Entry 2HE8 (X-ray diffraction, 1.90 A resolution); this record covers chains A and B.

== Chain A (and B) ==
Protein: Aldo-keto reductase family 1, member C21
Source organism: Mus musculus
Notes: chain B of this document is another copy of the same molecule, construct and numbering; everything in this record applies to it too
Reference sequence: Q9CX32 (Q9CX32_MOUSE); residues 1-323 here = UniProt positions 1-323
Chain sequence (323 residues; numbered 1 to 323; the number before each row is that of its first residue):
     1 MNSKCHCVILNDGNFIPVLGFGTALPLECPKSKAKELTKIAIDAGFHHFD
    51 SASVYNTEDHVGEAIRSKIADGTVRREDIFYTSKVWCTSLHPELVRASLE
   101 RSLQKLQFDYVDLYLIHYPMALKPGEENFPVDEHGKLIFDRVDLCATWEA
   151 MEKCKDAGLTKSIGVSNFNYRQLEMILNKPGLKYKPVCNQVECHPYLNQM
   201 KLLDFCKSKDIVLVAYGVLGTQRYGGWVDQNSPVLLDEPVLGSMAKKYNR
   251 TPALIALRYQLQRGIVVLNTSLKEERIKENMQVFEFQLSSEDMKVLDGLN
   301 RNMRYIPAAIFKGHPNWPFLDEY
Not modelled in the structure: 1-4, 222-224 (chain B: 1-4)
Cystine bridges: Cys-5/Cys-7
Glycans and other covalent adducts: beta-mercaptoethanol (BME) linked to Cys-29, Cys-145

== Interface between chain A and chain B ==
Contacting residue pairs - 48 pairs, chain A then chain B:
  Ala-24(A) with Trp-227(B)
  Leu-25(A) with Trp-227(B)
  Pro-26(A) with Gln-230(B)
  Leu-27(A) with Gln-222(B); Gln-230(B), hydrogen bond (backbone-side chain); Asn-231(B)
  Val-54(A) with Trp-227(B)
  Tyr-55(A) with Trp-227(B), hydrophobic
  Tyr-118(A) with Val-228(B)
  Phe-129(A) with Val-228(B); Asn-231(B); Ser-232(B); Pro-233(B)
  His-134(A) with Arg-301(B), hydrogen bond (backbone-side chain)
  Gly-135(A) with Arg-301(B)
  Gly-225(A) with Thr-221(B); Gln-222(B); Arg-223(B)
  Gly-226(A) with Thr-221(B)
  Trp-227(A) with Ala-24(B); Val-54(B), hydrophobic; Tyr-55(B); Phe-129(B), hydrophobic
  Val-228(A) with Trp-86(B), hydrophobic; Tyr-118(B); Phe-311(B), hydrophobic
  Asp-229(A) with Arg-223(B); Ile-306(B); Pro-307(B); Ala-308(B), hydrogen bond (side chain-backbone); Ala-309(B), hydrogen bond (side chain-backbone)
  Gln-230(A) with Pro-26(B); Leu-27(B); Glu-28(B), hydrogen bond
  Asn-231(A) with Leu-27(B); Phe-129(B)
  Ser-232(A) with Phe-129(B)
  Pro-233(A) with Phe-129(B)
  Arg-301(A) with His-134(B), hydrogen bond (side chain-backbone); Gly-135(B)
  Pro-307(A) with Asp-229(B)
  Ala-308(A) with Asp-229(B), hydrogen bond (backbone-side chain)
  Ala-309(A) with Tyr-224(B), hydrophobic; Asp-229(B), hydrogen bond (backbone-side chain)
  Ile-310(A) with Val-228(B), hydrophobic; Asp-229(B), hydrogen bond (backbone-side chain); Ser-232(B)
  Phe-311(A) with Val-228(B), hydrophobic
Other interface residues (no listed pair), chain A (31 interface residues in all): Trp-86, Val-131, Glu-133, Thr-221, Tyr-305, Ile-306
Other interface residues (no listed pair), chain B (34 interface residues in all): Leu-25, Glu-133, Gly-225, Gly-226, Tyr-305, Ile-310

== In short ==
31 residues of chain A face 34 of chain B across their interface, with 9 hydrogen bonds. Polar contacts
include Leu-27(A)/Gln-230(B), His-134(A)/Arg-301(B) and Asp-229(A)/Ala-308(B).
Both chains are Aldo-keto reductase family 1, member C21 (Mus musculus). Entry 2HE8 (Crystal structure of
17alpha-hydroxysteroid dehydrogenase in its apo-form) was determined by X-ray diffraction together with 2HDJ,
2HE5 and 2HEJ from the same study.
